7WX2 - chain A; structure by X-ray diffraction, 1.24 A resolution.

[Chain A]
Name: CREB-binding protein
Source organism: Homo sapiens
Notes: EC 2.3.1.48, 2.3.1.-; fragment: bromodomain
UniProtKB: Q92793 (CBP_HUMAN); residue numbers follow UniProt; this construct covers 1081-1197
Sequence (121 residues; row label = number of the first residue in the row):
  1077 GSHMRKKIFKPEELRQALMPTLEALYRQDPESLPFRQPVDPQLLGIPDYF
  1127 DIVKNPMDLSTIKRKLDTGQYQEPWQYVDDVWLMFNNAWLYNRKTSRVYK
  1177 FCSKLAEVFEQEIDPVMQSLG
Not modelled in the structure: 1077-1080
Construct notes: expression tag (1077-1080)
Small-molecule neighbours: 7OW (1,3-dimethyl-5-[2-(oxan-4-yl)-3-[2-(trifluoromethyloxy)ethyl]benzimidazol-5-yl]pyridin-2-one): L1109, P1110, F1111, V1115, L1120, I1122, Y1125, A1164, Y1167, N1168, R1173, V1174, F1177
Curated features (UniProtKB/Swiss-Prot):
  - region: N1162 to K1180 (Interaction with ASF1A)
  - natural variant: Y1175 (Y1175C: In RSTS1)
  - mutagenesis: D1116 (D1116R: Impairs binding to acetylated histones), F1126 (F1126A: Impairs binding to acetylated histones), N1162 (N1162E/R: Abolishes interaction with ASF1A), W1165 (W1165A: Abolishes interaction with ASF1A), K1170 (K1170E: Impairs binding to acetylated histones), S1179 (S1179I: Impairs interaction with ASF1A), K1180 (K1180E: Abolishes interaction with ASF1A), E1183 (E1183R: Abolishes interaction with ASF1A)

[In short]
Ligands of chain A: compound 7OW. Curated annotation (UniProt) lists 8 mutagenesis sites.
Chain A is CREB-binding protein (Homo sapiens); the structure, CBP-BrD complexed with NEO2734, was determined
by X-ray diffraction (same publication as 7WWZ).
